PDB entry 8WO1 | electron microscopy, 2.24 A resolution | chains B and C of the 4 polymer chains in the assembly

# Chain B
Protein: Toll-like receptor 4
Source organism: Homo sapiens
UniProtKB: O00206 (TLR4_HUMAN); numbering as in UniProt (aligned over 27-631)
Amino-acid sequence (605 residues; each row starts with the number of its first residue):
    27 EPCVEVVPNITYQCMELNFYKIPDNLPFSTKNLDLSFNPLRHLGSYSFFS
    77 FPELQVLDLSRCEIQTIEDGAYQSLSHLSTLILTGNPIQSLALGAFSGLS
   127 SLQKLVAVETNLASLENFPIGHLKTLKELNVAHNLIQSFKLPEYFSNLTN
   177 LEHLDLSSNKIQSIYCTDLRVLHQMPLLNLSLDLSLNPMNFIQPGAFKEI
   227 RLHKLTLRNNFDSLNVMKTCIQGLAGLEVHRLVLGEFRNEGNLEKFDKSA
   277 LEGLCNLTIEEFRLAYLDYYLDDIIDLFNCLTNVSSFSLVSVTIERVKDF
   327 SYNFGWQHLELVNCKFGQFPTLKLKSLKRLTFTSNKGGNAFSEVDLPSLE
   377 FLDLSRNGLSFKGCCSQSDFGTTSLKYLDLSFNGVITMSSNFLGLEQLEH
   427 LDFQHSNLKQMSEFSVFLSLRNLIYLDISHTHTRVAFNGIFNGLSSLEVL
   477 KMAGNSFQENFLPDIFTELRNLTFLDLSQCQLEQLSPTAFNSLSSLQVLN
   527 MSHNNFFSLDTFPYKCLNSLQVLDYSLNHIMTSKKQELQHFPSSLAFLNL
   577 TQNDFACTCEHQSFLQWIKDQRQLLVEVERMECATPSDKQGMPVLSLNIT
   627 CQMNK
Not modelled in the structure: 628-631
Disulfide bonds: Cys-29/Cys-40, Cys-390/Cys-391, Cys-583/Cys-609, Cys-585/Cys-627
Glycans and other covalent adducts: glycan linked to Asn-205, Asn-497; N-acetylglucosamine (NAG) linked to Asn-526, Asn-575
Ligand contacts: (3R)-3-(tetradecanoyloxy)tetradecanoic acid / (3R)-3-(dodecanoyloxy)tetradecanoic acid / (3S)-3-decanoyloxytetradecanoic acid / glucosamine 4-phosphate / X6N: Ser-415, Gln-436, Glu-439, Phe-440
Swiss-Prot annotation at these positions:
  - glycosylation (N-linked (GlcNAc...) asparagine): Asn-35, Asn-173, Asn-205, Asn-282, Asn-309, Asn-497, Asn-526, Asn-575, Asn-624, Asn-630
  - natural variant: Asp-299 (D299G: In allele TLR4*B), Thr-399 (T399I: In allele TLR4*B)
  - mutagenesis: His-431 (H431A: Partially diminishes NF-kappa-B activation induced by Ni(2+). Strongly reduces NF-kappa-B activation induced by Ni(2+); when associated with A-456 or A-458), His-456 (H456A: Partially diminishes NF-kappa-B activation induced by Ni(2+). Strongly reduces NF-kappa-B activation induced by Ni(2+); when associated with A-431 ...), His-458 (H458A: Partially diminishes NF-kappa-B activation induced by Ni(2+). Strongly reduces NF-kappa-B activation induced by Ni(2+); when associated with A-431 ...), Asn-526 (N526A: Abolishes LPS-response and prevents the cell surface expression), Asn-575 (N575A: Abolishes LPS-response and prevents the cell surface expression)

# Chain C
Protein: Lymphocyte antigen 96
Source organism: Homo sapiens
UniProtKB: B3Y6A6 (B3Y6A6_PANTR); numbering as in UniProt (aligned over 19-160)
Amino-acid sequence (142 residues; each row starts with the number of its first residue):
    19 QKQYWVCNSSDASISYTYCDKMQYPISINVNPCIELKGSKGLLHIFYIPR
    69 RDLKQLYFNLYITVNTMNLPKRKEVICRGSDDDYSFCRALKGETVNTTIS
   119 FSFKGIKFSKGKYKCVVEAISGSPEEMLFCLEFVILHQPNSN
Not modelled in the structure: 159-160
Disulfide bonds: Cys-25/Cys-51, Cys-37/Cys-148, Cys-95/Cys-105
Glycans and other covalent adducts: N-acetylglucosamine (NAG) linked to Asn-26, Asn-114
Ligand contacts: (3R)-3-(tetradecanoyloxy)tetradecanoic acid / (3R)-3-(dodecanoyloxy)tetradecanoic acid / (3S)-3-decanoyloxytetradecanoic acid / glucosamine 4-phosphate / X6N: Ile-32, Ile-46, Val-48, Ile-52, Leu-54, Leu-61, Ile-63, Tyr-65, Leu-71, Leu-74, Phe-76, Leu-78, Ile-80, Arg-90, Glu-92, Ile-94, Tyr-102, Phe-104, Ile-117, Phe-119, Ser-120, Phe-121, Lys-122, Ile-124, Phe-126, Tyr-131, Cys-133, Val-135, Phe-147, Phe-151, Ile-153

# How chain B and chain C interact
Residue-residue contacts (17; chain B residue first):
  Ser-415(B) / Gly-123(C)
  Ser-415(B) / Ile-124(C)
  Ser-416(B) / Gly-123(C)  hydrogen bond (side chain-backbone)
  Asn-417(B) / Ile-124(C)
  Asn-417(B) / Lys-125(C)  hydrogen bond (side chain-backbone)
  Ser-438(B) / Leu-87(C)
  Ser-438(B) / Pro-88(C)
  Glu-439(B) / Leu-87(C)
  Glu-439(B) / Arg-90(C)  salt bridge
  Phe-440(B) / Ile-124(C)  hydrophobic
  Leu-444(B) / Lys-125(C)
  Ser-445(B) / Lys-125(C)
  Ala-462(B) / Pro-88(C)
  Phe-463(B) / Met-85(C)  hydrophobic
  Phe-463(B) / Asn-86(C)
  Phe-463(B) / Leu-87(C)  hydrophobic
  Asn-464(B) / Met-85(C)
Interface residues without a listed pair, chain B (13 interface residues in all): Leu-419, Gly-465
Interface residues without a listed pair, chain C (11 interface residues in all): Val-82, Phe-126, Ser-127

# Summary
The interface between chain B and chain C involves 13 residues on one side and 11 on the other, with 2
hydrogen bonds and 1 salt bridge. Polar contacts include Glu-439(B)/Arg-90(C), Ser-416(B)/Gly-123(C) and
Asn-417(B)/Lys-125(C).
Here chain B is Toll-like receptor 4 and chain C is Lymphocyte antigen 96, both from Homo sapiens. Entry 8WO1
(Cryo-EM Structure of Human TLR4/MD-2/DLAM5 Complex) was determined by electron microscopy (same publication
as 9J03, 8WRY, 8WSA, 8WTA and 8WQT).
